5CD1 - chains B and N of the 6 polymer chains in the assembly; structure by X-ray diffraction, 3.60 A resolution.

# Chain B
Name: tRNA (adenine(58)-N(1))-methyltransferase non-catalytic subunit TRM6
Organism: Homo sapiens
UniProtKB: Q9UJA5 (TRM6_HUMAN); residue numbers follow UniProt; this construct covers 1-497
Sequence (497 residues; each row starts with the number of its first residue):
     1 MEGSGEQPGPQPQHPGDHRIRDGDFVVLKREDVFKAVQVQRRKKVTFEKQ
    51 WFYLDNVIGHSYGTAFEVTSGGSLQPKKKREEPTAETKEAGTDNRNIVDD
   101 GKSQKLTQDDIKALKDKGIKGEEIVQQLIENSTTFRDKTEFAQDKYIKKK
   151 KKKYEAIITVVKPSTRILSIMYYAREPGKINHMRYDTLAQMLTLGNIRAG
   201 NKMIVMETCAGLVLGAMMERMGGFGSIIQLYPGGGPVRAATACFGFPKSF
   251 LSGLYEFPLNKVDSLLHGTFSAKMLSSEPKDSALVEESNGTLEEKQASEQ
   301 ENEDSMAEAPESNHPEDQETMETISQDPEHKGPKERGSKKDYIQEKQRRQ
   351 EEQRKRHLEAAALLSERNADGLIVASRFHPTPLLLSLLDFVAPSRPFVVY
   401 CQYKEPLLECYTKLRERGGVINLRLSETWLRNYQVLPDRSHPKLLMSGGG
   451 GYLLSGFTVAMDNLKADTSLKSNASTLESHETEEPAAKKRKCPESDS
Not modelled in the structure: 1-17, 78-132, 272-341, 464-497
UniProt features mapped onto this chain:
  - binding site (substrate): Asn94 to Gln104, Lys145 to Tyr154, Arg175 to His182, Arg349, Arg377, Arg415 to Leu423, Gln434 to His441
  - modified residue: Thr107 (Phosphothreonine), Ser298 (Phosphoserine), Ser305 (Phosphoserine)
What the authors report for this chain:
  - conformationally variable residues (domain motion, order/disorder transition): Lys78 to Ser132, Glu140 to Tyr154

# Chain N
Molecule: tRNA3Lys
Sequence (77 nucleotides; numbered 0 to 76; the number before each row is that of its first residue; numbering starts at 0):
     0 GGCCCGGAUAGCUCAGUCGGUAGAGCAUCAGACUUUUAAUCUGAGGGUCC
    50 AGGGUUCAAGUCCCUGUUCGGGCGCCA
Not modelled in the structure: 76
Construct notes: insertion (74-76)
Metal / ion sites: Na+: U8, A9
Small-molecule neighbours: S-adenosylhomocysteine (SAH): U55, C56, A57

# How chain B and chain N interact
Pairs across the interface (23):
  Val33(B) with U47(N), base contact
  Lys150(B) with G52(N), salt bridge to the phosphate
  Lys153(B) with G51(N), salt bridge to the phosphate
  Tyr154(B) with G51(N), phosphate contact; G52(N), hydrogen bond to the phosphate
  Tyr172(B) with G45(N), phosphate contact
  Ala174(B) with U47(N), base contact
  Arg175(B) with G46(N), salt bridge to the phosphate; U47(N), salt bridge to the phosphate
  Glu176(B) with A9(N), base contact; G46(N), base contact
  Pro177(B) with A21(N), base contact
  Lys179(B) with G44(N), salt bridge to the phosphate; G45(N), hydrogen bond to the base
  His182(B) with A21(N), hydrogen bond to the sugar; G22(N), salt bridge to the phosphate
  Ala210(B) with G44(N), phosphate contact
  Gly234(B) with G30(N), sugar contact
  Val237(B) with A43(N), sugar contact
  Ala239(B) with G44(N), sugar contact
  Gln350(B) with A31(N), phosphate contact
  Arg377(B) with A43(N), salt bridge to the phosphate
  Leu444(B) with G59(N), base contact
Interface residues without a listed pair, chain B (20 interface residues in all): Phe34, Tyr146
Interface residues without a listed pair, chain N (15 interface residues in all): G42, G53

# In short
20 residues of chain B and 15 residues of chain N are in contact, with 3 hydrogen bonds and 7 salt bridges.
Among the polar pairs are Lys179(B)-G45(N), His182(B)-A21(N) and Tyr154(B)-G52(N). Bound to chain N:
S-adenosylhomocysteine. Curated annotation (UniProt) lists 48 substrate-binding residues on chain B. From the
paper: conformational variability at Lys78(B) and Glu140(B).
Chain B is tRNA (adenine(58)-N(1))-methyltransferase non-catalytic subunit TRM6 (Homo sapiens) and chain N is
tRNA3Lys; the structure, Structure of an asymmetric tetramer of human tRNA m1A58 methyltransferase in a
complex with SAH and ..., was determined by X-ray diffraction together with 5CCB and 5CCX from the same study.
